5ING - chains A and B of the 6 polymer chains in the assembly; structure by X-ray diffraction, 2.45 A resolution.

[Chain A (and B)]
Name: Putative carboxyl transferase
From: Streptomyces ambofaciens ATCC 23877
Notes: chain B of this document is another copy of the same molecule, construct and numbering; everything in this record applies to it too
UniProtKB: A0ACI9 (A0ACI9_STRAM); residues 2-532 here = UniProt positions 2-532
Chain sequence (570 residues; row label = number of the first residue in the row; numbers below 1 keep their minus sign (Mse-37 is residue -37)):
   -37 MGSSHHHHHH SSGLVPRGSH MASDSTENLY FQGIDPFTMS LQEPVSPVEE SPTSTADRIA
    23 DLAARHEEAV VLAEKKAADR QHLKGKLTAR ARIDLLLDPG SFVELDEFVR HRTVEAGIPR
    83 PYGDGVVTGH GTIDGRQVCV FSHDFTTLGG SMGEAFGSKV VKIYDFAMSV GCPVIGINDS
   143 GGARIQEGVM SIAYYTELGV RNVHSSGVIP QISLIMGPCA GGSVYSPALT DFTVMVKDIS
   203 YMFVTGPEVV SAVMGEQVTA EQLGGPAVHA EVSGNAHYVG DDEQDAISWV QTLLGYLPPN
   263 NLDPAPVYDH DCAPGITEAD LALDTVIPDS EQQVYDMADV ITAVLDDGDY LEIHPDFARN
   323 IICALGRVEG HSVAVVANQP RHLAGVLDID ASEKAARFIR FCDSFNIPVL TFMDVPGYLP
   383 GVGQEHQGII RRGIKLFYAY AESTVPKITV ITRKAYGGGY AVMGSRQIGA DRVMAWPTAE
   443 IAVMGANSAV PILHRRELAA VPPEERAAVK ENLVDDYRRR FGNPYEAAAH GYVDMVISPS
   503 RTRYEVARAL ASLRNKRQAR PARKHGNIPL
Unresolved in the structure: -37 to 11, 76-80, 455-474 (chain B: -37 to 13, 453-474)
Sequence notes: initiating methionine (-37); expression tag (-36 to 1)
Modified / non-standard residues: Mse-37, Mse-17, Mse1 (selenomethionine); Mse114, Mse130, Mse152, Mse178, Mse197, Mse204, Mse216, Mse299, Mse375, Mse425, Mse436, Mse446, Mse497 (selenomethionine; parent Met)
From the paper describing this entry:
  - conformationally variable residues (order/disorder transition): Val452 to Asp477
  - specificity-determining residues: Gly161 (proposed by the authors, not directly observed)

[Chain A / chain B interface]
Contacting residue pairs (60):
  Glu12(A) with Arg481(B)
  Ser13(A) with Arg481(B), hydrogen bond (backbone-backbone); Gly484(B); Asn485(B)
  Pro14(A) with Arg481(B)
  Thr15(A) with Asp291(B); Arg481(B)
  Ser16(A) with Asp291(B), hydrogen bond
  Thr17(A) with Asp286(B); Ile289(B), hydrogen bond (side chain-backbone); Pro290(B), hydrogen bond (side chain-backbone); Asp291(B), hydrogen bond (backbone-side chain); Thr440(B)
  Arg20(A) with Pro439(B), hydrogen bond (side chain-backbone); Thr440(B); Gly484(B), hydrogen bond (side chain-backbone)
  Ile21(A) with Asp286(B); Ser500(B); Pro501(B)
  Asp23(A) with Tyr487(B)
  Leu24(A) with Pro439(B), hydrophobic; Tyr487(B); Val498(B); Ile499(B); Ser500(B)
  Arg27(A) with Tyr487(B)
  Gly62(A) with Arg510(B)
  Phe64(A) with Arg510(B), hydrogen bond (backbone-side chain)
  Val65(A) with Mse497(B), hydrophobic; Glu507(B); Arg510(B)
  Leu67(A) with Arg434(B); Asp496(B)
  Asp68(A) with Val495(B); Asp496(B), hydrogen bond (backbone-backbone)
  Phe70(A) with Ala490(B); Ala491(B); Val498(B), hydrophobic
  Val71(A) with Ala490(B); Ala491(B); Gly493(B)
  Arg72(A) with Ala491(B), hydrogen bond (backbone-backbone)
  His92(A) with Arg434(B); Ser514(B)
  Gln99(A) with Ser514(B), hydrogen bond (side chain-backbone)
  Lys124(A) with Arg428(B); Gly493(B), hydrogen bond (side chain-backbone); Asp496(B), salt bridge
  Phe128(A) with Arg434(B); Ser514(B); Leu515(B), hydrophobic
  Ser131(A) with Asn517(B); Lys518(B); Arg519(B), hydrogen bond (backbone-backbone)
  Val132(A) with Ser514(B); Leu515(B), hydrophobic; Asn517(B), hydrogen bond (backbone-side chain)
  Asn262(A) with Asn517(B)
  Leu264(A) with Arg519(B)
  Asp265(A) with Asn517(B), hydrogen bond
Interface residues without a listed pair, chain A (32 interface residues in all): Ser63, Glu66, Glu69, Arg82
Interface residues without a listed pair, chain B (31 interface residues in all): Arg482, His492

[Summary]
The interface between chain A and chain B involves 32 residues on one side and 31 on the other, with 15
hydrogen bonds and 1 salt bridge. Among the polar pairs are Lys124(A)-Asp496(B), Ser16(A)-Asp291(B) and
Thr17(A)-Ile289(B). The paper reports the specificity determinant Gly161(A); conformational variability at
Val452(A).
Chain A and chain B are both Putative carboxyl transferase (Streptomyces ambofaciens ATCC 23877); the
structure, A crotonyl-CoA reductase-carboxylase independent pathway for assembly of unusual alkylmalonyl-CoA
polyketide synthase extender unit, was determined by X-ray diffraction together with 5INF and 5INI from the
same study.
